PDB entry 5YNT | X-ray diffraction, 1.79 A resolution | chain A

Chain A:
Molecule: aromatic prenyltransferase
Source organism: Fischerella ambigua UTEX 1903
Reference sequence: V5TDY7 (V5TDY7_9CYAN); residues 1-322 here = UniProt positions 1-322
Chain sequence (329 residues; each row starts with the number of its first residue; numbers below 1 keep their minus sign (Gly-6 is residue -6)):
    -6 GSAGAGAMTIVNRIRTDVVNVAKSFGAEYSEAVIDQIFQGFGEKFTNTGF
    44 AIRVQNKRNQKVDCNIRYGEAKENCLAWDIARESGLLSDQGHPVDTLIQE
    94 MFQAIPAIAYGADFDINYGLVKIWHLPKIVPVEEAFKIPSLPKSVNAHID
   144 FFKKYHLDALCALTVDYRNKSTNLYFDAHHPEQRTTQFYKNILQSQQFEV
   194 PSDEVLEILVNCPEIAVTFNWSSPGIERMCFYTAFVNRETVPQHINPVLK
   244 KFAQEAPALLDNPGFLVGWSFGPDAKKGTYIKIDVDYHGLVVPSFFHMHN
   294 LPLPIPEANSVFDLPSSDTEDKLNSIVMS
Disordered / not traced: -6, 267-269, 298-322
Construct notes: expression tag (-6 to 0)
Ligand contacts: dimethylallyl diphosphate (DMA): Arg46, Arg60, Asp106, Lys115, Trp117, Asp159, Asn166, Tyr168, Glu207, Arg221, Tyr225, Leu259, Lys275, Phe288
Curated features (UniProtKB/Swiss-Prot):
  - binding site (dimethylallyl diphosphate): Arg46, Arg60, Lys115, Asn166, Tyr168, Arg221, Tyr225, Lys275

Summary:
Ligands of chain A: dimethylallyl diphosphate. From UniProt: 8 dimethylallyl diphosphate-binding residues.
Chain A is aromatic prenyltransferase (Fischerella ambigua UTEX 1903); the structure, Crystal structure of an
aromatic prenyltransferase FAMD1 from Fischerella ambigua UTEX 1903, was determined by X-ray diffraction (same
publication as 5YNU, 5YNV and 5YNW).
